6WQ2 - chains 1 and g of the 36 polymer chains in the assembly; structure by electron microscopy, 4.00 A resolution.

== Chain 1 ==
Molecule: A-DNA
From: Sulfolobus islandicus filamentous virus
Sequence (225 nucleotides; each row starts with the number of its first residue):
     7 ATATATATATATATATATATATATATATATATATATATATATATATATAT
    57 ATATATATATATATATATATATATATATATATATATATATATATATATAT
   107 ATATATATATATATATATATATATATATATATATATATATATATATATAT
   157 ATATATATATATATATATATATATATATATATATATATATATATATATAT
   207 ATATATATATATATATATATATATA

== Chain g ==
Protein: Structural protein MCP1
From: Sulfolobus islandicus filamentous virus
UniProtKB: Q914J4 (Y036_SIFVH); residue numbers follow UniProt; this construct covers 1-204
Sequence (204 residues; each row starts with the number of its first residue):
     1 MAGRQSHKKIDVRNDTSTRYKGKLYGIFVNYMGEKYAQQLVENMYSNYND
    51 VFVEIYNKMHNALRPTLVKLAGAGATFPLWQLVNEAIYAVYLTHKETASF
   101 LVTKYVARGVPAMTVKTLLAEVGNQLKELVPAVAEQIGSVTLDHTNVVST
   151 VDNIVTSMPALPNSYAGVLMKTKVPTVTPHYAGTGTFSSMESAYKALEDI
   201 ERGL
Unresolved in the structure: 1-2

== Chain 1 / chain g interface ==
Pairs across the interface - 33 pairs, chain 1 then chain g:
  DA49(1) with Pro-162(g), sugar contact; Ser-164(g), hydrogen bond to the phosphate
  DT50(1) with Lys-95(g), salt bridge to the phosphate; Pro-162(g), phosphate contact; Asn-163(g), hydrogen bond to the phosphate
  DT56(1) with Leu-24(g), sugar contact; Ile-27(g), phosphate contact
  DA57(1) with Tyr-20(g), sugar contact; Lys-23(g), phosphate contact
  DT58(1) with Thr-16(g), phosphate contact; Arg-19(g), salt bridge to the phosphate; Tyr-48(g), sugar contact; Phe-52(g), base contact
  DA59(1) with Ile-10(g), sugar contact; Asp-11(g), phosphate contact; Val-12(g), hydrogen bond to the phosphate; Arg-13(g), salt bridge to the phosphate; Thr-16(g), phosphate contact; Arg-19(g), salt bridge to the phosphate
  DT60(1) with Ile-10(g), base contact; Asp-11(g), phosphate contact; Asn-57(g), phosphate contact; His-60(g), salt bridge to the phosphate; Arg-64(g), salt bridge to the phosphate; Phe-77(g), base contact; Trp-80(g), hydrogen bond to the phosphate
  DA61(1) with Ile-10(g), phosphate contact; Arg-64(g), salt bridge to the phosphate; Gly-74(g), sugar contact; Trp-80(g), phosphate contact
  DT62(1) with Gly-74(g), sugar contact
  DT64(1) with Arg-4(g), hydrogen bond to the phosphate
  DA161(1) with Tyr-181(g), hydrogen bond to the phosphate
Also at the interface, not in a pair above, chain 1 (13 interface residues in all): DA65, DT66
Also at the interface, not in a pair above, chain g (27 interface residues in all): Gly-3, Gln-5, Leu-161

== Summary ==
13 residues of chain 1 face 27 of chain g across their interface, with 6 hydrogen bonds and 7 salt bridges.
Among the polar pairs are DA49(1)/Ser-164(g), DT50(1)/Asn-163(g) and DA59(1)/Val-12(g).
Here chain 1 is A-DNA and chain g is Structural protein MCP1, both from Sulfolobus islandicus filamentous
virus. Entry 6WQ2 (Cryo-EM of the S. islandicus filamentous virus, SIFV) was determined by electron
microscopy, deposited together with 6WQ0.
